PDB entry 7X5K | electron microscopy, 3.80 A resolution | chains Q and T of the 20 polymer chains in the assembly

== Chain Q ==
Molecule: 43-nt DNA strand
Organism: DNA molecule
Sequence (43 nucleotides; row label = number of the first residue in the row):
     2 TTAATTAATTATAATTAATTATTAATTAATTATTAATTAATTA

== Chain T ==
Protein: Flax rust resistance protein
Organism: Linum usitatissimum
UniProt: Q9XEH4 (Q9XEH4_LINUS); residues 27-230 here = UniProt positions 27-230
Sequence (204 residues; numbered 27 to 230; the number before each row is that of its first residue):
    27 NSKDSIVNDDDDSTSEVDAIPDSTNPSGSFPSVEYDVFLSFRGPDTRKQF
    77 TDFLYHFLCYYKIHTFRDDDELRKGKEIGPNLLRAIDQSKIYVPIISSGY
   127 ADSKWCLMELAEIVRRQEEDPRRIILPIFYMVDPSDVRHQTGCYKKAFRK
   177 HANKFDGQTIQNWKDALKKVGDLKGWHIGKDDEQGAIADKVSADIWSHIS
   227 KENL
Unresolved in the structure: 27-58, 229-230
Sequence notes: engineered mutation Gly197 (Glu in Q9XEH4)
From the paper describing this entry:
  - binding site for the 43-nt DNA strand: Lys171, Lys172, Arg175, Lys176
  - mutagenesis - K200E: decreased catalytic activity on nuclease
  - mutagenesis - K200E: decreased catalytic activity on synthetase
  - mutagenesis - F79A/E209A: decreased catalytic activity
  - mutagenesis - C132A, K200E: unchanged catalytic activity on NADase
  - mutagenesis - C132A: unchanged catalytic activity on nuclease
  - mutagenesis - C132A: decreased catalytic activity on 2',3'-cAMP/cGMP synthetase
  - catalytic residues: Glu135 (citing earlier work)

== How chain Q and chain T interact ==
Contacting residue pairs - 5 pairs, chain Q then chain T:
  DT32(Q) - Lys130(T)  salt bridge to the phosphate
  DT34(Q) - Asp128(T)  phosphate contact
  DT34(Q) - Lys172(T)  sugar contact
  DT34(Q) - Lys176(T)  salt bridge to the phosphate
  DT35(Q) - Lys172(T)  salt bridge to the phosphate
Other interface residues (no listed pair), chain Q (4 interface residues in all): DT31

== In short ==
The chain Q/chain T interface involves 4 residues from each chain, with 3 salt bridges. Polar contacts include
DT32(Q)-Lys130(T), DT34(Q)-Lys176(T) and DT35(Q)-Lys172(T). From the paper: the catalytic residue Glu135(T);
K200E of chain T reduces catalytic activity on nuclease; 3 substitutions were tested in all.
Chain Q is a 43-nt DNA strand (DNA molecule) and chain T is Flax rust resistance protein (Linum
usitatissimum); the structure, Tir-dsDNA complex, the initial binding state, was determined by electron
microscopy, deposited together with 7VU8, 7X5L and 7X5M.
